5A7D - chains B and R of the 4 polymer chains in the assembly; structure by X-ray diffraction, 3.40 A resolution.

[Chain B]
Name: PINS
Source organism: Drosophila melanogaster
Notes: fragment: tpr domain, residues 25-406
UniProt: Q9VB22 (Q9VB22_DROME); residues 25-406 here = UniProt positions 25-406
Amino-acid sequence (382 residues; row label = number of the first residue in the row):
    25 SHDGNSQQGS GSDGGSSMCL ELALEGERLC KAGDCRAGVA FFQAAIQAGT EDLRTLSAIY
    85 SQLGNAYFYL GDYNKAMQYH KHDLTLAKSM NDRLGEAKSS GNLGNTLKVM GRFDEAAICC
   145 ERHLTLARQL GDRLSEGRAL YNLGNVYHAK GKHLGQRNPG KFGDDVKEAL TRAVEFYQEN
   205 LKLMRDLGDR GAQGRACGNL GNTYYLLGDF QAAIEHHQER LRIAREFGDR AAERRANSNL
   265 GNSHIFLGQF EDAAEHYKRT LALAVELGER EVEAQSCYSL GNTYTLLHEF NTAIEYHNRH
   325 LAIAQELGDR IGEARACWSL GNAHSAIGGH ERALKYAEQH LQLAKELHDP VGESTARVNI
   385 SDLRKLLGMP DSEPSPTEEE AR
Disordered / not traced: 25-38, 393-406

[Chain R]
Name: Inscuteable
Source organism: Drosophila melanogaster
Notes: fragment: asymmetric domain, residues 283-623
UniProt: Q24367 (Q24367_DROME); residue numbers follow UniProt; this construct covers 283-623
Amino-acid sequence (341 residues; numbered 283 to 623; the number before each row is that of its first residue):
   283 SLRFTASTST PKSGSKIAKR GKKHPEPVAS WMSEQRWAGE PEVMCTLQHK SIAQEAYKNY
   343 TITTSAVCKL VRQLQQQALS LQVHFERSER VLSGLQASSL PEALAGATQL LSHLDDFTAT
   403 LERRGVFFND AKIERRRYEQ HLEQIRTVSK DTRYSLERQH YINLESLLDD VQLLKRHTLI
   463 TLRLIFERLV RVLVISIEQS QCDLLLRANI NMVATLMNID YDGFRSLSDA FVQNEAVRTL
   523 LVVVLDHKQS SVRALALRAL ATLCCAPQAI NQLGSCGGIE IVRDILQVES AGERGAIERR
   583 EAVSLLAQIT AAWHGSEHRV PGLRDCAESL VAGLAALLQP E
Disordered / not traced: 283-305, 341-342, 619-623

[How chain B and chain R interact]
Contacting residue pairs (28):
  A56(B) - R354(R)  hydrogen bond (backbone-side chain)
  G57(B) - Q358(R)  hydrogen bond (backbone-side chain)
  D58(B) - Q358(R)
  C59(B) - Q358(R)  hydrogen bond (backbone-side chain)
  R60(B) - Q358(R)  hydrogen bond (backbone-side chain)
  R60(B) - L361(R)
  R60(B) - S362(R)
  Y93(B) - R354(R)
  Y93(B) - Q355(R)  hydrogen bond (side chain-backbone)
  Y93(B) - Q358(R)  hydrogen bond
  Y93(B) - Q359(R)  hydrogen bond (backbone-side chain)
  L94(B) - Q358(R)
  L94(B) - Q359(R)
  R219(B) - K340(R)
  L291(B) - T343(R)
  E293(B) - T343(R)
  E295(B) - G407(R)
  E295(B) - V408(R)
  E330(B) - N411(R)  hydrogen bond
  E330(B) - D412(R)  hydrogen bond (backbone-backbone)
  L331(B) - F410(R)
  L331(B) - N411(R)
  L331(B) - R417(R)  hydrogen bond (backbone-side chain)
  G332(B) - R417(R)
  D333(B) - R417(R)
  R334(B) - R418(R)
  R334(B) - E421(R)  salt bridge
  E370(B) - R418(R)  salt bridge
Also at the interface, not in a pair above, chain B (20 interface residues in all): G95, G292, R294
Also at the interface, not in a pair above, chain R (18 interface residues in all): K351, H395

[In short]
20 residues of chain B and 18 residues of chain R are in contact; the contacts include 10 hydrogen bonds and 2
salt bridges. Among the polar pairs are R334(B)-E421(R), E370(B)-R418(R) and A56(B)-R354(R).
Here chain B is PINS and chain R is Inscuteable, both from Drosophila melanogaster. Entry 5A7D (Tetrameric
assembly of LGN with Inscuteable) was determined by X-ray diffraction.
